Entry 4JLZ (X-ray diffraction, 2.27 A resolution); this record covers chain A.

== Chain A ==
Molecule: Uncharacterized protein
Source organism: Sus scrofa
UniProt: I3LM39 (I3LM39_PIG); aligned to UniProt positions 135-497 over residues 135-497 (the alignment contains insertions or deletions, so no single offset holds)
Chain sequence (366 residues; each row starts with the number of its first residue):
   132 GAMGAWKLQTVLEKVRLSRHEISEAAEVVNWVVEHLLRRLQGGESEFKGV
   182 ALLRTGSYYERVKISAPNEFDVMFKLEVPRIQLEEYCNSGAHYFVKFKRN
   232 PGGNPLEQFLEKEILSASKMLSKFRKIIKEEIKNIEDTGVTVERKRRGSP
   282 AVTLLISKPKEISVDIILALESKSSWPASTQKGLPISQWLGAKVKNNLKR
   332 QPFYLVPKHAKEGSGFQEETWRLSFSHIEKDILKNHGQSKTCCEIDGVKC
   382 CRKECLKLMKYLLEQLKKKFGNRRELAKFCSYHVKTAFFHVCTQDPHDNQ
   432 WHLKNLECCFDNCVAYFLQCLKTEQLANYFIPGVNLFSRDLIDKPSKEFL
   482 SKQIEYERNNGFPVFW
Not modelled in the structure: 132-134
Sequence notes: expression tag (132-134)
Metal / ion sites: Mg2+: Asp-202 (together with UTP); Zn2+: His-367, Cys-373, Cys-374, Cys-381
Residues lining bound ligands: UTP (uridine 5'-triphosphate): Gly-187, Ser-188, Glu-191, Asp-202, Arg-353, Leu-354, Lys-391, Ser-412, Tyr-413, Lys-416, Asn-459
Curated features (UniProtKB/Swiss-Prot):
  - motif: Leu-143 to Leu-148 (Nuclear export signal)
  - binding site (GTP): Thr-186
  - binding site (ATP): Ser-188
  - binding site (Mg(2+)): Glu-200, Asp-202
  - binding site (2',3'-cGAMP): Asp-202
  - site: Arg-230 (Arginine-anchor)
  - modified residue: Lys-145 (N6-lactoyllysine), Glu-165 (PolyADP-ribosyl glutamic acid), Ser-188 (Phosphoserine), Tyr-190 (Phosphotyrosine), Glu-261 (5-glutamyl polyglutamate)
  - cross-link (Glycyl lysine isopeptide (Lys-Gly)): Lys-206 (interchain with G-Cter in SUMO), Lys-260 (interchain with G-Cter in ubiquitin)
From the paper describing this entry:
  - mutagenesis - E200Q/D202N: abolished catalytic activity

== In short ==
Ligands of chain A: UTP. The Zn2+ site is built by His-367, Cys-373, Cys-374 and Cys-381. UniProt lists
GTP-binding residue Thr-186, ATP-binding residue Ser-188, Mg2+-binding residues Glu-200 and Asp-202 and
residue binding 2',3'-cGAMP Asp-202. The paper reports that E200Q/D202N abolish catalytic activity.
Chain A is Uncharacterized protein (Sus scrofa); the structure, Structure of porcine cGAS in complex with
bound UTP, was determined by X-ray diffraction, deposited together with 4JLX and 4KB6.
